PDB entry 5CA1 | X-ray diffraction, 2.40 A resolution | chains A and F of the 6 polymer chains in the assembly

== Chain A ==
Molecule: Tubulin alpha
From: Sus barbatus
Chain sequence (450 residues; each row starts with the number of its first residue):
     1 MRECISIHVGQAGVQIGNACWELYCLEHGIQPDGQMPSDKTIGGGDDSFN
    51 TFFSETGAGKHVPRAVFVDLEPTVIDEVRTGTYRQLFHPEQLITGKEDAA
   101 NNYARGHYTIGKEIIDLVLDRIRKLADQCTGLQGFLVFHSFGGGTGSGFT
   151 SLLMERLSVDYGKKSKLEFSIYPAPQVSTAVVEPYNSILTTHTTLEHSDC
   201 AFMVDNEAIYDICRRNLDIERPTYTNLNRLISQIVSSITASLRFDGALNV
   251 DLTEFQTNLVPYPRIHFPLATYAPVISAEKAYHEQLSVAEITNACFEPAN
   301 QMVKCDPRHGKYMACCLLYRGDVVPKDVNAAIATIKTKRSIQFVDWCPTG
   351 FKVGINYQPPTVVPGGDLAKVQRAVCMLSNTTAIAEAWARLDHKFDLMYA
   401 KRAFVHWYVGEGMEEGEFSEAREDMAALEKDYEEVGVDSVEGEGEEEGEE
Not modelled in the structure: 438-450
Ion coordination: Ca2+: Asp39, Thr41, Gly44, Glu55
Residues lining bound ligands: GTP (guanosine-5'-triphosphate): Val9, Gly10, Gln11, Ala12, Gln15, Ile16, Asp69, Asp98, Ala99, Ala100, Asn101, Ser140, Gly142, Gly143, Gly144, Thr145, Gly146, Ile171, Pro173, Val177, Ser178, Glu183, Asn206, Tyr224, Leu227, Asn228, Ile231

== Chain F ==
Molecule: Uncharacterized protein
From: Gallus gallus
Reference sequence: E1BQ43 (E1BQ43_CHICK); residue numbers follow UniProt; this construct covers 1-378
Chain sequence (384 residues; each row starts with the number of its first residue):
     1 MYTFVVRDENSSVYAEVSRLLLATGQWKRLRKDNPRFNLMLGERNRLPFG
    51 RLGHEPGLVQLVNYYRGADKLCRKASLVKLIKTSPELSESCTWFPESYVI
   101 YPTNLKTPVAPAQNGIRHLINNTRTDEREVFLAAYNRRREGREGNVWIAK
   151 SSAGAKGEGILISSEASELLDFIDEQGQVHVIQKYLEKPLLLEPGHRKFD
   201 IRSWVLVDHLYNIYLYREGVLRTSSEPYNSANFQDKTCHLTNHCIQKEYS
   251 KNYGRYEEGNEMFFEEFNQYLMDALNTTLENSILLQIKHIIRSCLMCIEP
   301 AISTKHLHYQSFQLFGFDFMVDEELKVWLIEVNGAPACAQKLYAELCQGI
   351 VDVAISSVFPLADTGQKTSQPTSIFIKLHHHHHH
Not modelled in the structure: 104-125, 150-160, 248-251, 363-371, 381-384
Construct notes: expression tag (379-384)
Residues lining bound ligands: AMP-PCP (ACP; phosphomethylphosphonic acid adenylate ester): Lys74, Ile148, Gln183, Lys184, Tyr185, Leu186, Lys198, Asp200, Arg202, Arg222, His239, Leu240, Thr241, Asn242, Asp318, Ile330, Glu331, Asn333

== Interface between chain A and chain F ==
Pairs across the interface (23):
  Gln176(A) - Pro56(F)
  Glu207(A) - His54(F)  salt bridge
  Glu297(A) - His306(F)
  Lys304(A) - His54(F)
  Lys304(A) - His308(F)
  Asp306(A) - Arg66(F)
  Asp306(A) - Leu307(F)
  Arg308(A) - Pro300(F)  hydrogen bond (side chain-backbone)
  Arg308(A) - Ala301(F)
  Arg308(A) - Ile302(F)
  Arg308(A) - Ser303(F)  hydrogen bond (side chain-backbone)
  Arg308(A) - Leu307(F)
  His309(A) - Arg66(F)  hydrogen bond (side chain-backbone)
  His309(A) - Gly67(F)
  His309(A) - Ala301(F)
  Lys338(A) - Pro300(F)
  Ser340(A) - Ala301(F)
  Glu386(A) - Gly50(F)
  Glu386(A) - Arg66(F)  salt bridge
  Arg390(A) - Gly50(F)
  Arg390(A) - His54(F)  hydrogen bond
  His393(A) - Arg51(F)
  Glu433(A) - Arg46(F)  salt bridge
Also at the interface, not in a pair above, chain A (18 interface residues in all): Pro175, Pro298, Cys305, Ala389, Lys430
Also at the interface, not in a pair above, chain F (15 interface residues in all): Gly53

== Summary ==
The interface between chain A and chain F involves 18 residues on one side and 15 on the other; the contacts
include 4 hydrogen bonds and 3 salt bridges. Polar pairs include Glu207(A)-His54(F), Glu386(A)-Arg66(F) and
Glu433(A)-Arg46(F). Bound to chain A: GTP. Chain F binds AMP-PCP.
Here chain A is Tubulin alpha (Sus barbatus) and chain F is Uncharacterized protein (Gallus gallus). Entry
5CA1 (Crystal structure of T2R-TTL-Nocodazole complex) was determined by X-ray diffraction (same publication
as 5C8Y, 5CA0 and 5CB4).
